3Q4F - chains A and B of the 4 polymer chains in the assembly; structure by X-ray diffraction, 5.50 A resolution (low resolution: residue-level contacts below are approximate; hydrogen-bond / salt-bridge calls are withheld).

Chain A (and B):
Protein: Non-homologous end-joining factor 1
From: Homo sapiens
Notes: chain B of this document is another copy of the same molecule, construct and numbering; everything in this record applies to it too
Reference sequence: Q9H9Q4 (NHEJ1_HUMAN); residues 1-224 here = UniProt positions 1-224
Amino-acid sequence (230 residues; numbered 1 to 230; the number before each row is that of its first residue):
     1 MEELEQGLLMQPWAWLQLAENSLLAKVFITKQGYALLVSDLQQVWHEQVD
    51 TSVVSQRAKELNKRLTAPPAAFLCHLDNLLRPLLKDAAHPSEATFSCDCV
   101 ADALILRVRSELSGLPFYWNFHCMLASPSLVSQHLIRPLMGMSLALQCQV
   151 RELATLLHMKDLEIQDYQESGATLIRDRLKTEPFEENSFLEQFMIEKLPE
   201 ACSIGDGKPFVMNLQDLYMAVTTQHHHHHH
Unresolved in the structure: 228-230
Differences from the reference sequence: expression tag (225-230)
UniProt features mapped onto this chain:
  - site: Leu-115 (Leu-lock)
  - modified residue (Phosphoserine): Ser-132, Ser-203
  - natural variant: Arg-57 (R57G: In IMD124), Leu-79 (L79P: In IMD124; uncertain significance), Cys-123 (C123R: In IMD124)
  - mutagenesis: Gln-11 (Q11A: Does not affect ability to participate in V(D)J recombination), Trp-13 (W13A: Does not affect ability to participate in V(D)J recombination), Trp-15 (W15A: Does not affect ability to participate in V(D)J recombination), Leu-24 (L24A: Does not affect ability to participate in V(D)J recombination), Lys-26 (K26A: Abolished ability to participate in V(D)J recombination), Leu-37 (L37A: Does not affect ability to participate in V(D)J recombination), Asp-40 (D40A/P: Does not affect ability to participate in V(D)J recombination), Leu-41 (L41A: Does not affect ability to participate in V(D)J recombination), Gln-43 (Q43A: Does not affect ability to participate in V(D)J recombination), Leu-61 (L61E: Does not affect ability to participate in V(D)J recombination), Arg-64 to Leu-65 (Abolished interaction with XRCC4), Arg-64 (R64E: Abolished ability to repair double-strand breaks (DSBs). Abolished interaction with XRCC4. Abolished ability to participate in V(D)J recombination ...), 22 further mutagenesis entries in UniProt
What the authors report for this chain:
  - mutagenesis - E111K: unchanged binding to DNA repair protein XRCC4

Chain A / chain B interface:
Residue-residue contacts - 133 pairs, chain A then chain B:
  Leu-41(A) / Ser-132(B)
  Leu-41(A) / Arg-137(B)
  Gln-42(A) / Pro-128(B)
  Gln-42(A) / Ser-132(B)
  Gln-42(A) / Arg-137(B)
  Pro-128(A) / Gln-42(B)
  Val-131(A) / Ile-136(B)
  Ser-132(A) / Leu-41(B)
  Ser-132(A) / Gln-42(B)
  Leu-135(A) / Ile-136(B)
  Ile-136(A) / Val-131(B)
  Ile-136(A) / Leu-135(B)
  Arg-137(A) / Leu-41(B)
  Arg-137(A) / Gln-42(B)
  Arg-137(A) / Ile-204(B)
  Leu-139(A) / Met-140(B)
  Leu-139(A) / Ser-143(B)
  Met-140(A) / Ile-204(B)
  Gly-141(A) / Cys-202(B)
  Gly-141(A) / Ile-204(B)
  Met-142(A) / Ser-143(B)
  Ser-143(A) / Leu-139(B)
  Ser-143(A) / Ser-143(B)
  Ser-143(A) / Leu-146(B)
  Ser-143(A) / Leu-214(B)
  Leu-144(A) / Ala-201(B)
  Leu-144(A) / Ser-203(B)
  Leu-144(A) / Ile-204(B)
  Leu-144(A) / Pro-209(B)
  Ala-145(A) / Phe-193(B)
  Ala-145(A) / Leu-198(B)
  Ala-145(A) / Ala-201(B)
  Leu-146(A) / Ser-143(B)
  Leu-146(A) / Leu-146(B)
  Leu-146(A) / Gln-147(B)
  Gln-147(A) / Leu-146(B)
  Cys-148(A) / Phe-193(B)
  Cys-148(A) / Ala-201(B)
  Gln-149(A) / Val-150(B)
  Gln-149(A) / Leu-190(B)
  Gln-149(A) / Phe-193(B)
  Val-150(A) / Gln-149(B)
  Val-150(A) / Leu-153(B)
  Glu-152(A) / Phe-193(B)
  Glu-152(A) / Lys-197(B)
  Leu-153(A) / Val-150(B)
  Leu-153(A) / Leu-153(B)
  Leu-153(A) / Leu-157(B)
  Leu-153(A) / Phe-184(B)
  Leu-153(A) / Phe-189(B)
  Leu-156(A) / Leu-157(B)
  Leu-157(A) / Leu-153(B)
  Leu-157(A) / Leu-156(B)
  Leu-157(A) / Leu-157(B)
  Leu-157(A) / Lys-160(B)
  Met-159(A) / Thr-181(B)
  Lys-160(A) / Leu-157(B)
  Lys-160(A) / Asp-161(B)
  Lys-160(A) / Thr-181(B)
  Lys-160(A) / Glu-182(B)
  Lys-160(A) / Pro-183(B)
  Lys-160(A) / Phe-184(B)
  Asp-161(A) / Lys-160(B)
  Leu-162(A) / Leu-179(B)
  Glu-163(A) / Ile-164(B)
  Glu-163(A) / Thr-181(B)
  Ile-164(A) / Glu-163(B)
  Ile-164(A) / Ile-164(B)
  Ile-164(A) / Tyr-167(B)
  Asp-166(A) / Leu-174(B)
  Asp-166(A) / Ile-175(B)
  Asp-166(A) / Arg-176(B)
  Asp-166(A) / Leu-179(B)
  Tyr-167(A) / Ile-164(B)
  Tyr-167(A) / Tyr-167(B)
  Tyr-167(A) / Gln-168(B)
  Tyr-167(A) / Ala-172(B)
  Tyr-167(A) / Leu-174(B)
  Gln-168(A) / Tyr-167(B)
  Ser-170(A) / Thr-173(B)
  Ser-170(A) / Ile-175(B)
  Gly-171(A) / Gly-171(B)
  Ala-172(A) / Tyr-167(B)
  Ala-172(A) / Ala-172(B)
  Thr-173(A) / Ser-170(B)
  Leu-174(A) / Glu-163(B)
  Leu-174(A) / Asp-166(B)
  Leu-174(A) / Tyr-167(B)
  Ile-175(A) / Asp-166(B)
  Ile-175(A) / Ser-170(B)
  Arg-176(A) / Asp-166(B)
  Arg-176(A) / Glu-169(B)
  Leu-179(A) / Met-159(B)
  Leu-179(A) / Leu-162(B)
  Leu-179(A) / Glu-163(B)
  Leu-179(A) / Asp-166(B)
  Lys-180(A) / Glu-163(B)
  Thr-181(A) / Met-159(B)
  Thr-181(A) / Lys-160(B)
  Thr-181(A) / Glu-163(B)
  Glu-182(A) / Lys-160(B)
  Pro-183(A) / Lys-160(B)
  Phe-184(A) / Leu-153(B)
  Phe-184(A) / Lys-160(B)
  Phe-189(A) / Glu-152(B)
  Phe-189(A) / Leu-153(B)
  Leu-190(A) / Gln-149(B)
  Phe-193(A) / Ala-145(B)
  Phe-193(A) / Cys-148(B)
  Phe-193(A) / Gln-149(B)
  Phe-193(A) / Glu-152(B)
  Lys-197(A) / Glu-152(B)
  Leu-198(A) / Ala-145(B)
  Leu-198(A) / Leu-217(B)
  Leu-198(A) / Ala-220(B)
  Pro-199(A) / Gln-224(B)
  Ala-201(A) / Leu-144(B)
  Ala-201(A) / Ala-145(B)
  Ala-201(A) / Cys-148(B)
  Cys-202(A) / Gly-141(B)
  Cys-202(A) / Gln-224(B)
  Cys-202(A) / His-225(B)
  Ile-204(A) / Arg-137(B)
  Ile-204(A) / Met-140(B)
  Ile-204(A) / Gly-141(B)
  Pro-209(A) / Leu-144(B)
  Phe-210(A) / Met-140(B)
  Phe-210(A) / Leu-144(B)
  Leu-214(A) / Ser-143(B)
  Ala-220(A) / Leu-198(B)
  Gln-224(A) / Pro-199(B)
  Gln-224(A) / Cys-202(B)
  His-225(A) / Cys-202(B)
Interface residues without a listed pair, chain A (69 interface residues in all): Ser-129, Arg-151, Glu-169, Met-194, Ser-203, Asn-213, Leu-217, Val-221
Interface residues without a listed pair, chain B (70 interface residues in all): Leu-125, Ser-129, Met-142, Arg-151, Lys-180, Met-194, Phe-210, Asn-213, Val-221

Overview:
69 residues of chain A and 70 residues of chain B are in contact. From UniProt: 34 mutagenesis sites on chain
A. From the paper: E111K of chain A leaves binding to DNA repair protein XRCC4 unchanged.
Chain A and chain B are both Non-homologous end-joining factor 1 (Homo sapiens); the structure, Crystal
structure of xrcc4/xlf-cernunnos complex, was determined by X-ray diffraction.
